9FFX - chains A and E of the 6 polymer chains in the assembly; structure by electron microscopy, 3.60 A resolution.

# Chain A
Name: Gamma-aminobutyric acid receptor subunit alpha-1
Source organism: Homo sapiens
Reference sequence: P14867 (GBRA1_HUMAN); residues 5-429 here correspond to UniProt positions 32-456 (UniProt number = residue number + 27)
Sequence (411 residues; numbered -52 to 429; 71 numbers in that range are skipped by the numbering (no residue carries them; nothing is unmodelled there); the number before each row is that of its first residue; numbers below 1 keep their minus sign (Met-52 is residue -52)):
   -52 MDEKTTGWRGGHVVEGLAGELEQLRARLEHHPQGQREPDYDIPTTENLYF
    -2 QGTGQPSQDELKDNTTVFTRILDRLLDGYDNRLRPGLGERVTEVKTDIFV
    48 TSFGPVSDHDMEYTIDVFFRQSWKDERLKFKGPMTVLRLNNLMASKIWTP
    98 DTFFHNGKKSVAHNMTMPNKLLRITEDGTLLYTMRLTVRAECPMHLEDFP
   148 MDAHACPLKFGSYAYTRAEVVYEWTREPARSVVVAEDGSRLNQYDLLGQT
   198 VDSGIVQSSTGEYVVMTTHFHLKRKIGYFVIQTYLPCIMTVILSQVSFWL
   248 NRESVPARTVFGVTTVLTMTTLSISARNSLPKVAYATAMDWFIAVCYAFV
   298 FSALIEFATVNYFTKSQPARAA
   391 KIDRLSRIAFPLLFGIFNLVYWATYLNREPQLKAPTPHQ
Disordered / not traced: -52 to 9, 419-429
Construct notes: initiating methionine (-52); expression tag (-51 to 4); linker (313-319)
Swiss-Prot annotation at these positions:
  - binding site (4-aminobutanoate): Arg67, Thr130
  - binding site (3alpha-hydroxy-5alpha-pregnan-11,20-dione): Trp246
  - glycosylation (N-linked (GlcNAc...) asparagine): Asn11, Asn111
Disulfide bonds: Cys139-Cys153
Glycans and other covalent adducts: glycan linked to Asn111
Residues lining bound ligands: gamma-amino-butanoic acid (ABU): Phe65, Arg67, Thr130

# Chain E
Name: Gamma-aminobutyric acid receptor subunit beta-3
Source organism: Homo sapiens
Reference sequence: P28472 (GBRB3_HUMAN); residues 1-448 here correspond to UniProt positions 26-473 (UniProt number = residue number + 25)
Sequence (395 residues; numbered -53 to 448; 107 numbers in that range are skipped by the numbering (no residue carries them; nothing is unmodelled there); the number before each row is that of its first residue; numbers below 1 keep their minus sign (Met-53 is residue -53)):
   -53 MDEKTTGWRGGHVVEGLAGELEQLRARLEHHPQGQREPDYDIPTTENLYF
    -3 QGTGQSVNDPGNMSFVKETVDKLLKGYDIRLRPDFGGPPVCVGMNIDIAS
    47 IDMVSEVNMDYTLTMYFQQYWRDKRLAYSGIPLNLTLDNRVADQLWVPDT
    97 YFLNDKKSFVHGVTVKNRMIRLHPDGTVLYGLRITTTAACMMDLRRYPLD
   147 EQNCTLEIESYGYTTDDIEFYWRGGDKAVTGVERIELPQFSIVEHRLVSR
   197 NVVFATGAYPRLSLSFRLKRNIGYFILQTYMPSILITILSWVSFWINYDA
   247 SAARVALGITTVLTMTTINTHLRETLPKIPYVKAIDMYLMGCFVFVFLAL
   297 LEYAFVNYIFFSQPARAA
   422 AIDRWSRIVFPFTFSLFNLVYWLYYVN
Disordered / not traced: -53 to 7, 448
Construct notes: initiating methionine (-53); expression tag (-52 to 0); linker (308-314)
Swiss-Prot annotation at these positions:
  - binding site (benzamidine): Asp95 to Tyr97, Glu155 to Tyr157, Phe200
  - binding site (4-aminobutanoate): Tyr97, Glu155, Tyr157, Thr202
  - binding site (histamine): Tyr97, Ser156, Tyr157, Thr202
  - glycosylation (N-linked (GlcNAc...) asparagine): Asn8, Asn80, Asn149
Disulfide bonds: Cys136-Cys150
Glycans and other covalent adducts: N-acetylglucosamine (NAG) linked to Asn80; glycan linked to Asn149

# Chain A / chain E interface
Residue-residue contacts (75; chain A residue first):
  Gly25(A) - Lys13(E)
  Tyr26(A) - Lys13(E)
  Asp27(A) - Lys13(E)
  Asn28(A) - Asp84(E)
  Asn28(A) - Arg86(E)
  Arg29(A) - Val16(E)
  Arg29(A) - Leu20(E)
  Arg29(A) - Asp84(E)
  Arg29(A) - Val87(E)
  Arg29(A) - Gln90(E)  hydrogen bond
  Leu30(A) - Met9(E)  hydrophobic
  Arg31(A) - Met9(E)
  Arg74(A) - Met9(E)
  Ser92(A) - Arg86(E)  hydrogen bond (backbone-side chain)
  Trp95(A) - Asp84(E)
  Asp98(A) - Val111(E)
  Thr99(A) - Val109(E)
  Thr99(A) - Thr110(E)  hydrogen bond (backbone-side chain)
  Phe100(A) - Tyr62(E)
  Phe100(A) - Val109(E)
  Phe100(A) - Asn113(E)
  Phe100(A) - Arg129(E)
  Phe101(A) - Val109(E)  hydrophobic
  Phe101(A) - Arg129(E)  hydrogen bond (backbone-side chain)
  His102(A) - Arg129(E)
  Gly104(A) - Arg129(E)  hydrogen bond (backbone-side chain)
  Lys105(A) - Asp48(E)  salt bridge
  Lys105(A) - Phe105(E)
  Lys105(A) - His107(E)
  Lys106(A) - Phe105(E)
  Ser107(A) - Val109(E)
  Met131(A) - Thr110(E)
  Leu133(A) - Thr110(E)
  Glu138(A) - Ser46(E)  hydrogen bond
  Tyr160(A) - Tyr62(E)  hydrophobic
  Tyr160(A) - Asn113(E)
  Tyr160(A) - Arg114(E)
  Tyr160(A) - Met115(E)  hydrophobic
  Tyr160(A) - Gly127(E)
  Tyr160(A) - Leu128(E)  hydrogen bond (side chain-backbone)
  Tyr160(A) - Arg129(E)  hydrogen bond (side chain-backbone)
  Ala161(A) - Thr82(E)
  Ala161(A) - Met115(E)  hydrophobic
  Ala161(A) - Arg117(E)  hydrogen bond (backbone-side chain)
  Tyr162(A) - Thr82(E)
  Ser206(A) - Gln64(E)
  Thr207(A) - Arg117(E)  hydrogen bond (backbone-side chain)
  Tyr210(A) - Arg117(E)
  Pro253(A) - Ala249(E)  hydrophobic
  Thr256(A) - Ala249(E)
  Val260(A) - Leu253(E)  hydrophobic
  Val263(A) - Leu235(E)  hydrophobic
  Leu264(A) - Ile232(E)  hydrophobic
  Leu264(A) - Thr256(E)
  Leu264(A) - Thr260(E)
  Thr267(A) - Ile232(E)
  Ser270(A) - Gln224(E)
  Ile271(A) - Ile264(E)  hydrophobic
  Arg274(A) - Tyr220(E)
  Arg274(A) - Gln224(E)
  Arg274(A) - Thr225(E)
  Lys279(A) - Pro184(E)
  Lys279(A) - Gln185(E)
  Val280(A) - Tyr220(E)
  Ala281(A) - Pro184(E)
  Ala281(A) - Gly219(E)
  Ala283(A) - Leu223(E)  hydrophobic
  Asp287(A) - Gln224(E)  hydrogen bond
  Tyr294(A) - Leu231(E)  hydrophobic
  Tyr294(A) - Ile232(E)
  Phe298(A) - Leu235(E)  hydrophobic
  Leu301(A) - Leu235(E)  hydrophobic
  Tyr309(A) - Trp241(E)
  Tyr309(A) - Arg428(E)
  Lys312(A) - Asn243(E)
Also at the interface, not in a pair above, chain A (58 interface residues in all): Leu34, Gly35, Phe66, Ile94, Pro97, Val108, Ala109, Thr163, Glu166, Val252, Asn308
Also at the interface, not in a pair above, chain E (58 interface residues in all): Asn8, Val12, Asp17, Asp43, Glu52, Leu79, Asn80, Leu83, Leu125, Thr131, Asn217, Pro228, Ile242, Ala246, Leu268

# Overview
The chain A/chain E interface involves 58 residues from each chain, with 11 hydrogen bonds and 1 salt bridge.
Polar pairs include Lys105(A)-Asp48(E), Arg29(A)-Gln90(E) and Ser92(A)-Arg86(E). Bound to chain A:
gamma-amino-butanoic acid. Covalently linked N-acetylglucosamine: at Asn111(A). Covalently linked
N-acetylglucosamine: at Asn80(E).
Here chain A is Gamma-aminobutyric acid receptor subunit alpha-1 and chain E is Gamma-aminobutyric acid
receptor subunit beta-3, both from Homo sapiens. Entry 9FFX (Cryo-EM structure of the alpha1beta3gamma2
GABA(A) receptor in complex with GABA and Nb38 in the short-lived ...) was determined by electron microscopy.
